Entry 3B1J (X-ray diffraction, 2.20 A resolution); this record covers chains A and B of the 4 polymer chains in the assembly.

Chain A (and B):
Protein: Glyceraldehyde 3-phosphate dehydrogenase (NADP+)
Source organism: Synechococcus elongatus
Notes: EC 1.2.1.13; chain B of this document is another copy of the same molecule, construct and numbering; everything in this record applies to it too
UniProtKB: Q9R6W2 (Q9R6W2_SYNE7); residues 1-339 here = UniProt positions 1-339
Chain sequence (339 residues; each row starts with the number of its first residue):
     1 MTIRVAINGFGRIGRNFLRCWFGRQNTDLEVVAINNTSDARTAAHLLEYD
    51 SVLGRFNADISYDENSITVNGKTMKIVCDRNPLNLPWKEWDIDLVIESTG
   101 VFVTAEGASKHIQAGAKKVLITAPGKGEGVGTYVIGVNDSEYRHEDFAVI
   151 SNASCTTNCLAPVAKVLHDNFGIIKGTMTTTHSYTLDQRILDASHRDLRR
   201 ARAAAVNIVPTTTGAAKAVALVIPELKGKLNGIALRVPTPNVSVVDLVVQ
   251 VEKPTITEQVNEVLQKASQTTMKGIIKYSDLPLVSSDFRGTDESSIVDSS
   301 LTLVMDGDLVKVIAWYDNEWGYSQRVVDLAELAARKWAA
Unresolved in the structure: 339
Metal / ion sites: Cu ion: Cys-155, Thr-156 (shared with 1 residue of chain C)
Residues lining bound ligands: NAD (nicotinamide-adenine-dinucleotide): Asn-8, Gly-9, Phe-10, Gly-11, Arg-12, Ile-13, Gly-14, Asn-35, Asn-36, Thr-37, Asp-79, Arg-80, Ser-98, Thr-99, Gly-100, Val-101, Phe-102, Thr-122, Ala-123, Cys-155, His-182, Thr-185, Leu-186, Asn-318, Glu-319, Tyr-322

How chain A and chain B interact:
Contacting residue pairs (18):
  His-45(A) with Pro-282(B); Leu-283(B)
  Tyr-49(A) with Leu-281(B); Leu-283(B), hydrophobic; Asp-287(B)
  Asp-50(A) with Arg-289(B)
  Ser-51(A) with Ser-286(B); Arg-289(B), hydrogen bond (backbone-side chain)
  Gly-54(A) with Arg-289(B)
  Leu-281(A) with Tyr-49(B)
  Pro-282(A) with His-45(B)
  Leu-283(A) with His-45(B); Tyr-49(B), hydrophobic
  Ser-286(A) with Ser-51(B)
  Asp-287(A) with Tyr-49(B)
  Arg-289(A) with Asp-50(B); Ser-51(B), hydrogen bond (side chain-backbone); Gly-54(B)
Also at the interface, not in a pair above, chain A (13 interface residues in all): Arg-41, Val-52
Also at the interface, not in a pair above, chain B (12 interface residues in all): Val-52

Summary:
The interface between chain A and chain B involves 13 residues on one side and 12 on the other; the contacts
include 2 hydrogen bonds. Its one hydrogen-bonded contact is Ser-51(A)/Arg-289(B). Chain A binds NAD.
Cys-155(A) and Thr-156(A) coordinate a Cu ion ion.
Chain A and chain B are both Glyceraldehyde 3-phosphate dehydrogenase (NADP+) (Synechococcus elongatus); the
structure, Crystal structure of Glyceraldehyde-3-Phosphate Dehydrogenase complexed with CP12 in the presence
of copper from Synechococcus elongatus, was determined by X-ray diffraction (same publication as 3B1K and
3B20).
